Entry 1JWS (X-ray diffraction, 2.60 A resolution); this record covers chains A and B of the 4 polymer chains in the assembly.

# Chain A
Molecule: HLA class II histocompatibility antigen, DR alpha chain
Organism: Homo sapiens
UniProtKB: P01903 (2DRA_HUMAN); residues 1-182 here correspond to UniProt positions 26-207 (UniProt number = residue number + 25)
Chain sequence (182 residues; numbered 1 to 182; the number before each row is that of its first residue):
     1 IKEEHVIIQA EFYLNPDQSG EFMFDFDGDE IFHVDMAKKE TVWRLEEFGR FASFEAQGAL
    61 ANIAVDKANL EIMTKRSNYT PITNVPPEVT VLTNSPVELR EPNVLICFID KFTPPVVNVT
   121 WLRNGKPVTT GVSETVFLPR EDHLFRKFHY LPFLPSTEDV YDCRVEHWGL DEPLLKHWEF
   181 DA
Not modelled in the structure: 1-2
Disulfide bonds: C107-C163

# Chain B
Molecule: HLA class II histocompatibility antigen, DR-1 beta chain
Organism: Homo sapiens
UniProtKB: P04229 (2B11_HUMAN); residues 1-190 here correspond to UniProt positions 30-219 (UniProt number = residue number + 29)
Chain sequence (190 residues; row label = number of the first residue in the row):
     1 GDTRPRFLWQ LKFECHFFNG TERVRLLERC IYNQEESVRF DSDVGEYRAV TELGRPDAEY
    61 WNSQKDLLEQ RRAAVDTYCR HNYGVGESFT VQRRVEPKVT VYPSKTQPLQ HHNLLVCSVS
   121 GFYPGSIEVR WFRNGQEEKA GVVSTGLIQN GDWTFQTLVM LETVPRSGEV YTCQVEHPSV
   181 TSPLTVEWRA
Not modelled in the structure: 108-110
Disulfide bonds: C15-C79, C117-C173

# Interface between chain A and chain B
Residue-residue contacts - 119 pairs, chain A then chain B:
  E3(A) - H16(B)  salt bridge
  E3(A) - F17(B)
  E3(A) - F18(B)
  E4(A) - F17(B)  hydrogen bond (backbone-backbone)
  E4(A) - N19(B)  hydrogen bond (side chain-backbone)
  E4(A) - G20(B)
  H5(A) - C15(B)
  H5(A) - H16(B)
  H5(A) - F17(B)  hydrogen bond (backbone-backbone)
  H5(A) - V91(B)
  V6(A) - C15(B)
  V6(A) - H16(B)
  I7(A) - F13(B)
  I7(A) - E14(B)
  I7(A) - C15(B)  hydrogen bond (backbone-backbone)
  I7(A) - F17(B)  hydrophobic
  I8(A) - F13(B)
  Q9(A) - L11(B)
  Q9(A) - K12(B)
  Q9(A) - F13(B)  hydrogen bond (backbone-backbone)
  Q9(A) - Y78(B)  hydrogen bond
  A10(A) - L11(B)
  E11(A) - Q10(B)
  E11(A) - L11(B)  hydrogen bond (backbone-backbone)
  F12(A) - L8(B)  hydrophobic
  F12(A) - W9(B)
  F12(A) - Q10(B)
  Y13(A) - L8(B)
  Y13(A) - W9(B)  hydrogen bond (backbone-backbone)
  L14(A) - R6(B)
  L14(A) - F7(B)
  L14(A) - L8(B)  hydrophobic
  N15(A) - R6(B)
  N15(A) - F7(B)  hydrogen bond (backbone-backbone)
  P16(A) - R4(B)
  P16(A) - P5(B)
  P16(A) - R6(B)
  D17(A) - R6(B)  salt bridge
  F24(A) - Y78(B)
  F24(A) - N82(B)
  F26(A) - T90(B)
  F26(A) - V91(B)
  F26(A) - Y123(B)
  F26(A) - W153(B)  hydrophobic
  D27(A) - Q149(B)  hydrogen bond (backbone-side chain)
  G28(A) - Q149(B)
  D29(A) - Y123(B)
  D29(A) - Q149(B)  hydrogen bond
  D29(A) - W153(B)  hydrogen bond (side chain-backbone)
  D29(A) - F155(B)
  E30(A) - W153(B)  hydrogen bond (backbone-side chain)
  I31(A) - W153(B)  hydrophobic
  R44(A) - G151(B)  hydrogen bond (side chain-backbone)
  R44(A) - D152(B)
  R44(A) - W153(B)
  L45(A) - R93(B)
  E47(A) - R93(B)  salt bridge
  F48(A) - F89(B)  hydrophobic
  F48(A) - W153(B)
  F51(A) - F89(B)  hydrophobic
  A52(A) - V85(B)  hydrophobic
  D66(A) - W9(B)  hydrogen bond
  D66(A) - L11(B)
  N69(A) - W9(B)
  L70(A) - F7(B)
  L70(A) - L8(B)
  L70(A) - W9(B)  hydrophobic
  L70(A) - Y32(B)  hydrophobic
  M73(A) - W9(B)  hydrophobic
  M73(A) - Y32(B)  hydrophobic
  T74(A) - F7(B)
  T74(A) - Y32(B)
  R76(A) - L53(B)  hydrogen bond (side chain-backbone)
  R76(A) - P56(B)
  R76(A) - D57(B)  salt bridge
  S77(A) - Y32(B)  hydrogen bond
  Y79(A) - F7(B)
  T80(A) - F7(B)
  T80(A) - Y32(B)  hydrogen bond (backbone-side chain)
  T80(A) - N33(B)  hydrogen bond (backbone-side chain)
  P81(A) - P5(B)  hydrophobic
  P81(A) - R6(B)
  P81(A) - F7(B)  hydrophobic
  P81(A) - N33(B)
  I82(A) - R6(B)  hydrogen bond (backbone-backbone)
  I82(A) - N33(B)
  V85(A) - Q34(B)
  L92(A) - I148(B)  hydrophobic
  T93(A) - Q156(B)  hydrogen bond (backbone-side chain)
  N94(A) - D152(B)
  N94(A) - Q156(B)
  S95(A) - S120(B)
  P96(A) - S118(B)
  P96(A) - S120(B)
  I106(A) - N150(B)
  F108(A) - I148(B)  hydrophobic
  F108(A) - Q149(B)
  F108(A) - N150(B)
  T113(A) - L8(B)
  T113(A) - Q34(B)
  P115(A) - L8(B)
  P139(A) - K12(B)
  R140(A) - K12(B)  hydrogen bond (backbone-side chain)
  E141(A) - R29(B)  salt bridge
  H143(A) - Q10(B)
  H143(A) - K12(B)
  H143(A) - R29(B)  hydrogen bond
  H143(A) - I31(B)
  L144(A) - Q34(B)
  F145(A) - L8(B)  hydrophobic
  F145(A) - Q10(B)
  R146(A) - Q149(B)  hydrogen bond
  F148(A) - Q149(B)
  F148(A) - N150(B)
  F148(A) - G151(B)
  Y150(A) - N150(B)  hydrogen bond (side chain-backbone)
  Y150(A) - G151(B)
  Y150(A) - D152(B)
  W168(A) - R6(B)
Other interface residues (no listed pair), chain A (64 interface residues in all): T83, P114, D142, D181, A182
Other interface residues (no listed pair), chain B (51 interface residues in all): D2, E36, S37, Y83, T100, Y102, K105, T154

# Summary
64 residues of chain A face 51 of chain B across their interface; the contacts include 25 hydrogen bonds and 5
salt bridges. Polar pairs include E3(A)-H16(B), D17(A)-R6(B) and E47(A)-R93(B).
Chain A is HLA class II histocompatibility antigen, DR alpha chain and chain B is HLA class II
histocompatibility antigen, DR-1 beta chain, both from Homo sapiens; the structure, Crystal Structure of the
Complex of the MHC Class II Molecule HLA-DR1 (HA peptide 306-318) with ..., was determined by X-ray
diffraction, deposited together with 1JWM and 1JWU.
